Entry 7RIU (X-ray diffraction, 2.05 A resolution); this record covers chain A.

Chain A:
Protein: Isoform 1C of Nuclear receptor subfamily 1 group I member 2
Organism: Homo sapiens
Notes: fragment: ligand binding domain
Reference sequence: O75469 (NR1I2_HUMAN), isoform O75469-3; residues 137-434 here correspond to UniProt positions 160-457 (UniProt number = residue number + 23)
Sequence (298 residues; each row starts with the number of its first residue):
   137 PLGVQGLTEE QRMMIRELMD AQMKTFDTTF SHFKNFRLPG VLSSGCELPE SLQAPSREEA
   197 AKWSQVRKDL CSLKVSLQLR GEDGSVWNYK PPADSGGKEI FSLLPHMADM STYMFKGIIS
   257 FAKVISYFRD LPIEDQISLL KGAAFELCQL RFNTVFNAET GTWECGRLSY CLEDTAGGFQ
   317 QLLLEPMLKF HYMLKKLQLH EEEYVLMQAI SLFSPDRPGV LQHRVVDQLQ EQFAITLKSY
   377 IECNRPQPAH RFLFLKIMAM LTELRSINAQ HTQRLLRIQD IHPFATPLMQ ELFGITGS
Disordered / not traced: 137-141, 178-199, 232, 311-313
Ligand contacts: 5YU (N-{3-[5-(2-aminopyrimidin-4-yl)-2-tert-butyl-1,3-thiazol-4-yl]-2-fluorophenyl}thiophene-3-sulfonamide): Leu209, Leu240, Met243, Ala244, Ser247, Phe251, Phe281, Gln285, Phe288, Trp299, Tyr306, Met323, His407, Leu411, Phe420, Met425, Phe429

In short:
Ligands of chain A: compound 5YU.
Chain A is Isoform 1C of Nuclear receptor subfamily 1 group I member 2 (Homo sapiens); the structure, human
PXR LBD bound to GSK002, was determined by X-ray diffraction (same publication as 7N2A, 7RIO and 7RIV).
